PDB entry 4V0W | X-ray diffraction, 1.55 A resolution | chains A and B

[Chain A]
Protein: Serine/threonine-protein phosphatase PP1-gamma catalytic subunit
From: Mus musculus
Notes: EC 3.1.3.16
Reference sequence: P63087 (PP1G_MOUSE); numbering as in UniProt (aligned over 7-300)
Sequence (295 residues; numbered 6 to 300; the number before each row is that of its first residue):
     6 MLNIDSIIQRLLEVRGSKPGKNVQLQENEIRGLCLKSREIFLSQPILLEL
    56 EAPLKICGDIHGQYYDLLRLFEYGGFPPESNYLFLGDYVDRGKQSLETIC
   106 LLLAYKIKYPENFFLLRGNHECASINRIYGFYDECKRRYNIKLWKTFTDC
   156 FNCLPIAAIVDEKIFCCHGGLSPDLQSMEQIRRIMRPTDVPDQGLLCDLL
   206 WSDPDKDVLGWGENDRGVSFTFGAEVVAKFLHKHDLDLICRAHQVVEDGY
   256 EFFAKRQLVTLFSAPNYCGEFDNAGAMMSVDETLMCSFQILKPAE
Differences from the reference sequence: expression tag (6)
Bound ions: Mn2+ site 1: Asp64, His66, Asp92; Mn2+ site 2: Asp92, Asn124, His173, His248
From the paper describing this entry:
  - mutagenesis - D220K: decreased catalytic activity on eIF2aP
  - mutagenesis - D220K: unchanged catalytic activity on GSTP

[Chain B]
Protein: Protein phosphatase 1 regulatory subunit 15B
From: Homo sapiens
Reference sequence: Q5SWA1 (PR15B_HUMAN); residues 631-669 here = UniProt positions 631-669
Sequence (44 residues; row label = number of the first residue in the row):
   626 GAMDPGRHTHVKRKKVTFLEEVTEYYISGDEDRKGPWEEFARDG
Unresolved in the structure: 626-638, 655-669
Differences from the reference sequence: expression tag (626-630)

[Chain A / chain B interface]
Residue-residue contacts (40):
  Arg74(A) - Ile652(B)
  Tyr78(A) - Tyr650(B)  hydrophobic
  Asp166(A) - Lys639(B)  salt bridge
  Lys168(A) - Lys639(B)
  Ile169(A) - Val641(B)  hydrophobic
  Asp242(A) - Lys640(B)  salt bridge
  Asp242(A) - Val641(B)  hydrogen bond (side chain-backbone)
  Tyr255(A) - Val647(B)
  Phe257(A) - Phe643(B)  hydrophobic
  Arg261(A) - Phe643(B)
  Glu287(A) - Lys639(B)  hydrogen bond (backbone-side chain)
  Thr288(A) - Lys640(B)
  Leu289(A) - Lys639(B)
  Leu289(A) - Lys640(B)
  Leu289(A) - Val641(B)
  Leu289(A) - Thr642(B)  hydrogen bond (backbone-backbone)
  Met290(A) - Thr642(B)
  Cys291(A) - Thr642(B)  hydrogen bond (backbone-backbone)
  Cys291(A) - Phe643(B)
  Cys291(A) - Leu644(B)  hydrogen bond (backbone-backbone)
  Ser292(A) - Leu644(B)
  Phe293(A) - Val647(B)
  Phe293(A) - Thr648(B)  hydrogen bond (backbone-backbone)
  Gln294(A) - Thr648(B)
  Gln294(A) - Tyr650(B)  hydrogen bond
  Ile295(A) - Thr648(B)  hydrogen bond (backbone-backbone)
  Ile295(A) - Glu649(B)
  Ile295(A) - Tyr650(B)  hydrogen bond (backbone-backbone)
  Leu296(A) - Tyr650(B)
  Leu296(A) - Ile652(B)  hydrophobic
  Lys297(A) - Glu649(B)
  Lys297(A) - Tyr650(B)  hydrogen bond (backbone-backbone)
  Lys297(A) - Tyr651(B)
  Lys297(A) - Ile652(B)  hydrogen bond (backbone-backbone)
  Pro298(A) - Ile652(B)
  Ala299(A) - Ile652(B)  hydrogen bond (backbone-backbone)
  Ala299(A) - Ser653(B)
  Ala299(A) - Gly654(B)  hydrogen bond (backbone-backbone)
  Glu300(A) - Ser653(B)
  Glu300(A) - Gly654(B)  hydrogen bond (backbone-backbone)
Also at the interface, not in a pair above, chain A (25 interface residues in all): Asp71, Leu243

[In short]
25 residues of chain A face 14 of chain B across their interface; the contacts include 14 hydrogen bonds and 2
salt bridges. Among the polar pairs are Asp166(A)-Lys639(B), Asp242(A)-Lys640(B) and Asp242(A)-Val641(B). The
paper reports that D220K of chain A reduces catalytic activity on eIF2aP; D220K of chain A leaves catalytic
activity on GSTP unchanged.
Chain A is Serine/threonine-protein phosphatase PP1-gamma catalytic subunit (Mus musculus) and chain B is
Protein phosphatase 1 regulatory subunit 15B (Homo sapiens); the structure, The crystal structure of mouse
PP1G in complex with truncated human PPP1R15B (631-669), was determined by X-ray diffraction, deposited
together with 4V0V and 4V0X.
